PDB entry 6YB6 | X-ray diffraction, 1.33 A resolution | chains H and I of the 4 polymer chains in the assembly

# Chain H
Molecule: Prothrombin
Source organism: Homo sapiens
Notes: EC 3.4.21.5
UniProt: P00734 (THRB_HUMAN); the construct lacks a stretch of the UniProt sequence and is renumbered around it, so the offset changes along the chain: 16-36 = UniProt 364-384; 37-60 = UniProt 386-409; 61-77 = UniProt 419-435; 78-97 = UniProt 437-456; 7 more segments
Sequence (259 residues; each row starts with the number of its first residue; note: 3 numbers in that range are skipped by the numbering (no residue carries them; nothing is unmodelled there); a row labelled like 60A-60I holds insertion residues (60A, then the next letters in order)):
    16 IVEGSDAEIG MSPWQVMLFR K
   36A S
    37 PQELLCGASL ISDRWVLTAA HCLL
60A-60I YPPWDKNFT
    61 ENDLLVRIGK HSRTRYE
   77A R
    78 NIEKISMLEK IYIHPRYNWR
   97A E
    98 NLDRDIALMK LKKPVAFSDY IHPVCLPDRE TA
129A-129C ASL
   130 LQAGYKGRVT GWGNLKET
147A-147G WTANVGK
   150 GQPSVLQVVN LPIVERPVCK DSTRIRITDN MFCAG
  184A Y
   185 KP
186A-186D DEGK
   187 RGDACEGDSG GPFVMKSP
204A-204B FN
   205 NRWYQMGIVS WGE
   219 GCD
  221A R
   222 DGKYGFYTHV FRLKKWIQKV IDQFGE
Unresolved in the structure: 147A-147G, 246-247
Disulfide bonds: Cys42-Cys58, Cys168-Cys182, Cys191-Cys220
Glycans and other covalent adducts: N-acetylglucosamine (NAG) linked to Asn60G
Bound ions: Na+ site 1: Lys169, Thr172, Phe204A; Na+ site 2: Arg221A, Lys224
UniProt features mapped onto this chain:
  - region: Ala183 to Val200 (High affinity receptor-binding region which is also known as the TP508 peptide)
  - active site (Charge relay system): His57, Asp102, Ser195
  - glycosylation: Asn60G (N-linked (GlcNAc...) (complex) asparagine)

# Chain I
Molecule: Hirudin variant-2
UniProt: P09945 (HIRV2_HIRME); residues 517-528 here correspond to UniProt positions 61-72 (UniProt number = residue number - 456)
Sequence (12 residues; row label = number of the first residue in the row):
   517 GDFEEIPEEY LQ
Unresolved in the structure: 517
Modified / non-standard residues: Tyr526 (O-sulfo-L-tyrosine; TYS)
UniProt features mapped onto this chain:
  - region: Asp518 to Gln528 (Interaction with fibrinogen-binding exosite of thrombin)
  - modified residue: Tyr526 (Sulfotyrosine)

# Chain H / chain I interface
Residue-residue contacts (20; chain H residue first):
  Phe34(H) - Phe519(I)  hydrophobic
  Gln38(H) - Ile522(I)
  Leu40(H) - Phe519(I)
  Leu65(H) - Ile522(I)  hydrophobic
  Leu65(H) - Tyr526(I)
  Arg67(H) - Ile522(I)
  Arg73(H) - Phe519(I)
  Thr74(H) - Asp518(I)
  Thr74(H) - Phe519(I)
  Thr74(H) - Glu520(I)  hydrogen bond (backbone-backbone)
  Arg75(H) - Glu520(I)  salt bridge
  Tyr76(H) - Glu520(I)  hydrogen bond (backbone-side chain)
  Tyr76(H) - Glu521(I)
  Tyr76(H) - Pro523(I)
  Tyr76(H) - Tyr526(I)
  Glu80(H) - Tyr526(I)
  Lys81(H) - Tyr526(I)
  Ile82(H) - Ile522(I)  hydrophobic
  Ile82(H) - Tyr526(I)
  Met84(H) - Tyr526(I)
Also at the interface, not in a pair above, chain H (15 interface residues in all): Met32, Glu39
Also at the interface, not in a pair above, chain I (9 interface residues in all): Leu527, Gln528

# In short
15 residues of chain H face 9 of chain I across their interface, with 2 hydrogen bonds and 1 salt bridge.
Polar pairs include Arg75(H)-Glu520(I), Tyr76(H)-Glu520(I) and Thr74(H)-Glu520(I). Covalently linked
N-acetylglucosamine: at Asn60G(H). UniProt lists 3 active-site residues on chain H.
Here chain H is Prothrombin (Homo sapiens) and chain I is Hirudin variant-2. Entry 6YB6 (Thrombin in complex
with D-Phe-Pro-3-chloro-1,3-dihydroxybenzylamide derivative (13c)) was determined by X-ray diffraction.
